PDB entry 8CS9 | electron microscopy, 2.74 A resolution | chains P and Z of the 18 polymer chains in the assembly

== Chain P ==
Molecule: Glycophorin-B
Organism: Homo sapiens
UniProt: P06028 (GLPB_HUMAN); residues 1-91 here = UniProt positions 1-91
Amino-acid sequence (91 residues; row label = number of the first residue in the row):
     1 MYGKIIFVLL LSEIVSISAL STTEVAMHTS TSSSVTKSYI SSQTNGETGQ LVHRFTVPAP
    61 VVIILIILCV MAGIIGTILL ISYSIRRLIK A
Not modelled in the structure: 1-58
UniProt features mapped onto this chain:
  - site (Not glycosylated): Ser33, Ser34
  - glycosylation: Thr36 (O-linked (GalNAc...) threonine), Ser38 (O-linked (GalNAc...) serine)
  - natural variant: Thr22 (T22S: In M(v) antigen), Thr48 (T48M: In S antigen and Mit antigen), Arg54 (R54H: In Mit antigen), Pro58 (P58R: In s(D) antigen)

== Chain Z ==
Molecule: Band 3 anion transport protein
Organism: Homo sapiens
UniProt: P02730 (B3AT_HUMAN); numbering as in UniProt (aligned over 1-911)
Amino-acid sequence (911 residues; each row starts with the number of its first residue):
     1 MEELQDDYED MMEENLEQEE YEDPDIPESQ MEEPAAHDTE ATATDYHTTS HPGTHKVYVE
    61 LQELVMDEKN QELRWMEAAR WVQLEENLGE NGAWGRPHLS HLTFWSLLEL RRVFTKGTVL
   121 LDLQETSLAG VANQLLDRFI FEDQIRPQDR EELLRALLLK HSHAGELEAL GGVKPAVLTR
   181 SGDPSQPLLP QHSSLETQLF CEQGDGGTEG HSPSGILEKI PPDSEATLVL VGRADFLEQP
   241 VLGFVRLQEA AELEAVELPV PIRFLFVLLG PEAPHIDYTQ LGRAAATLMS ERVFRIDAYM
   301 AQSRGELLHS LEGFLDCSLV LPPTDAPSEQ ALLSLVPVQR ELLRRRYQSS PAKPDSSFYK
   361 GLDLNGGPDD PLQQTGQLFG GLVRDIRRRY PYYLSDITDA FSPQVLAAVI FIYFAALSPA
   421 ITFGGLLGEK TRNQMGVSEL LISTAVQGIL FALLGAQPLL VVGFSGPLLV FEEAFFSFCE
   481 TNGLEYIVGR VWIGFWLILL VVLVVAFEGS FLVRFISRYT QEIFSFLISL IFIYETFSKL
   541 IKIFQDHPLQ KTYNYNVLMV PKPQGPLPNT ALLSLVLMAG TFFFAMMLRK FKNSSYFPGK
   601 LRRVIGDFGV PISILIMVLV DFFIQDTYTQ KLSVPDGFKV SNSSARGWVI HPLGLRSEFP
   661 IWMMFASALP ALLVFILIFL ESQITTLIVS KPERKMVKGS GFHLDLLLVV GMGGVAALFG
   721 MPWLSATTVR SVTHANALTV MGKASTPGAA AQIQEVKEQR ISGLLVAVLV GLSILMEPIL
   781 SRIPLAVLFG IFLYMGVTSL SGIQLFDRIL LLFKPPKYHP DVPYVKRVKT WRMHLFTGIQ
   841 IICLAVLWVV KSTPASLALP FVLILTVPLR RVLLPLIFRN VELQCLDADD AKATFDEEEG
   901 RDEYDEVAMP V
Not modelled in the structure: 1-53, 182-191, 204-215, 349-370, 744-750, 891-911
UniProt features mapped onto this chain:
  - region: Glu13 to Met31 (Microbial infection: Interaction with P.falciparum (isolate K1) FBPA), Ala176 to Ser185 (Interaction with ANK1)
  - site: Lys590 (Important for anion transport), Glu681 (Important for anion-proton cotransport)
  - modified residue: Met1 (N-acetylmethionine), Tyr8 (Phosphotyrosine), Tyr21 (Phosphotyrosine), Tyr46 (Phosphotyrosine), Ser185 (Phosphoserine), Ser350 (Phosphoserine), Tyr359 (Phosphotyrosine), Tyr904 (Phosphotyrosine)
  - lipidation: Cys843 (S-palmitoyl cysteine)
  - glycosylation: Asn642 (N-linked (GlcNAc...) (complex) asparagine)
  - natural variant: Glu40 (E40K: Found in patients with hemolytic anemia; uncertain significance), Lys56 (K56E: In Di(a)/Memphis-II antigen), Glu90 (E90K: In SPH4), Gly130 (G130R: In SPH4), Pro147 (P147S: In SPH4), Ala285 (A285D: In SPH4), Pro327 (P327R: In SPH4), Ala400 to Ala408 (deletion: In SAO and DRTA4), Glu429 (E429D: In NFLD+ antigen), Arg432 (R432W: In ELO antigen), Thr444 (T444N: In DRTA4), Gly455 (G455E: In SPH4; G455R: In SPH4), 40 further natural variant entries in UniProt
  - mutagenesis: Glu85 (E85A/R: Impairs expression at the cell membrane), Arg283 (R283A/E/S: Impairs expression at the cell membrane), Asn642 (N642D: Loss of N-glycosylation site), Glu681 (E681Q: Impairs expression at the cell membrane)
Glycans and other covalent adducts: N-acetylglucosamine (NAG) linked to Asn642
Residues lining bound ligands:
  - PIO ([(2R)-2-octanoyloxy-3-[oxidanyl-[(1R,2R,3S,4R,5R,6S)-2,3,6-tris(oxidanyl)-4,5-diphosphonooxy-cyclohexyl]oxy-phosphoryl]oxy-propyl] octanoate), molecule 1: Phe597, Pro598, Gly599, Leu601, Arg602, Arg603
  - PIO, molecule 2: Leu812, Phe813, Lys814, Pro815, Pro816, Lys817, Tyr818
What the authors report for this chain:
  - post-translational modification sites: Tyr8 (citing earlier work)

== Interface between chain P and chain Z ==
Residue-residue contacts (6):
  Ile85(P) - Tyr390(Z)  hydrophobic
  Leu88(P) - Arg387(Z)  hydrogen bond (backbone-side chain)
  Ile89(P) - Ile386(Z)  hydrophobic
  Ile89(P) - Arg387(Z)
  Ile89(P) - Pro391(Z)
  Ala91(P) - Arg387(Z)  hydrogen bond (backbone-side chain)

== Overview ==
The chain P/chain Z interface involves 4 residues from each chain; the contacts include 2 hydrogen bonds.
Polar contacts include Leu88(P)-Arg387(Z) and Ala91(P)-Arg387(Z). Chain Z binds compound PIO. Covalently
linked N-acetylglucosamine: at Asn642(Z). Curated annotation (UniProt) lists 4 mutagenesis sites on chain Z.
The paper reports a modification site at Tyr8(Z).
Chain P is Glycophorin-B and chain Z is Band 3 anion transport protein, both from Homo sapiens; the structure,
Composite reconstruction of Class 1 of the erythrocyte ankyrin-1 complex, was determined by electron
microscopy (same publication as 7UZ3, 7UZQ, 7UZU, 7V07, 7V0K, 7V0M and 10 further entries).
